Entry 8JQH (electron microscopy, 4.20 A resolution (low resolution: residue-level contacts below are approximate; hydrogen-bond / salt-bridge calls are withheld)); this record covers chain A.

Chain A:
Molecule: 1-phosphatidylinositol 4,5-bisphosphate phosphodiesterase gamma-2
Organism: Homo sapiens
Notes: EC 3.1.4.11
UniProt: P16885 (PLCG2_HUMAN); residue numbers follow UniProt; this construct covers 1-1265
Chain sequence (1265 residues; row label = number of the first residue in the row):
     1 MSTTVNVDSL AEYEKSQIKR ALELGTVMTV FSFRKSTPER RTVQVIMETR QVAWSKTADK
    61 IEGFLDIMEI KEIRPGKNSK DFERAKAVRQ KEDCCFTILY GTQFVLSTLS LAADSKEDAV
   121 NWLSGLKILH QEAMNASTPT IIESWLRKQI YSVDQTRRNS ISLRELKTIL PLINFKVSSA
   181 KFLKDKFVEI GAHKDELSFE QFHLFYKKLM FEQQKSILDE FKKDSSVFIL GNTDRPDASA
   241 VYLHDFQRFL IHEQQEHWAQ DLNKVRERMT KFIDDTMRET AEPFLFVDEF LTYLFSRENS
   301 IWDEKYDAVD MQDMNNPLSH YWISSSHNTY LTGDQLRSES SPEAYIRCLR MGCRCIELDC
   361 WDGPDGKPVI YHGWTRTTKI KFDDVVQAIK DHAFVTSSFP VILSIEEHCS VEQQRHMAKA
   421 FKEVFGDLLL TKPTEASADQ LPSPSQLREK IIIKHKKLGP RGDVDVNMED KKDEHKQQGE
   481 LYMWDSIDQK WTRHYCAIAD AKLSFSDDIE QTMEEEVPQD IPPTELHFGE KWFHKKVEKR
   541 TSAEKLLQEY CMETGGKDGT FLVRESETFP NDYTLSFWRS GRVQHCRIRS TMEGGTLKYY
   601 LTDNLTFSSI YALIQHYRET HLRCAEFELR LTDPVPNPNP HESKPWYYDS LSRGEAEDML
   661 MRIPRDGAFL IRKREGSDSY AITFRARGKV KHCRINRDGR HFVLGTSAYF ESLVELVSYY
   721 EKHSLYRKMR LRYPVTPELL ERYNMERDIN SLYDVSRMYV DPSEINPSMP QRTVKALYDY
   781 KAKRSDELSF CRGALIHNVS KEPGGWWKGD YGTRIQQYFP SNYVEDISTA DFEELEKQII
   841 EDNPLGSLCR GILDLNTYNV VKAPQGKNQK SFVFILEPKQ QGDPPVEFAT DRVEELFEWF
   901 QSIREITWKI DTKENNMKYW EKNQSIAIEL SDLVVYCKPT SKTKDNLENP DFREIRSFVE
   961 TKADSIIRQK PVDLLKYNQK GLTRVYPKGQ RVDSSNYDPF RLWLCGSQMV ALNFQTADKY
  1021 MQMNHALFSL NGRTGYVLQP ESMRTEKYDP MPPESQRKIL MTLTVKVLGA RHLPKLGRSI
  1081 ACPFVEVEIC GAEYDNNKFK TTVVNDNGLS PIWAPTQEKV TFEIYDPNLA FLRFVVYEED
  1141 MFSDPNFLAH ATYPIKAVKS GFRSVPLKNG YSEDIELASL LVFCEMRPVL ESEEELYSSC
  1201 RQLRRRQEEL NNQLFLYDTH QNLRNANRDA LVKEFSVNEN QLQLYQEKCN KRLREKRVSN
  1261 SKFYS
Disordered / not traced: 1-9, 466-473, 515-521, 756-766, 910-921, 1254-1265
What the authors report for this chain:
  - conformationally variable residues (helix shift): T829 to G846
  - disease-associated variants - P522R, S1192G: increased catalytic activity (citing earlier work)
  - post-translational modification sites: Y753, Y759 (citing earlier work)
  - mutagenesis - Y759E: increased catalytic activity
  - mutagenesis - Y495C, D993G: increased catalytic activity (citing earlier work)
  - disease-associated variants - M28L: decreased catalytic activity (citing earlier work)

Overview:
From the paper: P522R, S1192G and Y759E, among others, increase catalytic activity; modification sites Y753
and Y759; 6 substitutions were tested in all.
Chain A is 1-phosphatidylinositol 4,5-bisphosphate phosphodiesterase gamma-2 (Homo sapiens); the structure,
Cryo EM map of full length PLC gamma 2 in autoinhibition state, was determined by electron microscopy together
with 8JQG, 8JQI and 8T7C from the same study.
